PDB entry 5KKI | X-ray diffraction, 1.70 A resolution | chain A

== Chain A ==
Protein: Lysozyme C
Organism: Gallus gallus
Notes: EC 3.2.1.17
Reference sequence: P00698 (LYSC_CHICK); residues 1-129 here correspond to UniProt positions 19-147 (UniProt number = residue number + 18)
Sequence (129 residues; each row starts with the number of its first residue):
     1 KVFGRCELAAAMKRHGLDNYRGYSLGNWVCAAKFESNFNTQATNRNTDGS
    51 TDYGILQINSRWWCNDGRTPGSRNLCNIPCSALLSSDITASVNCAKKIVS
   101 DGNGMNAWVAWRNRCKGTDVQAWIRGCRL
Cystine bridges: Cys6-Cys127, Cys30-Cys115, Cys64-Cys80, Cys76-Cys94
Ion coordination: Na+: Ser60, Cys64, Ser72, Arg73
Swiss-Prot annotation at these positions:
  - active site: Glu35, Asp52
  - binding site (substrate): Asp101
Reported in the primary citation:
  - Na+ coordination: Ser60, Cys64, Ser72, Arg73

== In short ==
Ser60, Cys64, Ser72 and Arg73 coordinate Na+. Curated annotation (UniProt) lists active-site residues Glu35
and Asp52 and substrate-binding residue Asp101. From the paper: Na+ coordination by Ser60, Cys64 and Ser72
among others.
Chain A is Lysozyme C (Gallus gallus); the structure, 1.7-Angstrom in situ Mylar structure of hen egg-white
lysozyme (HEWL) at 100 K, was determined by X-ray diffraction together with 5KKH, 5KKJ and 5KKK from the same
study.
